9C8C - chains A and B; structure by X-ray diffraction, 1.54 A resolution.

Chain A (and B):
Molecule: Bifunctional protein PutA
Organism: Sinorhizobium meliloti
Notes: EC 1.5.5.2, 1.2.1.88; chain B of this document is another copy of the same molecule, construct and numbering; everything in this record applies to it too
Reference sequence: F7X6I3 (F7X6I3_SINMM); residues 1-1233 here = UniProt positions 1-1233
Amino-acid sequence (1235 residues; row label = number of the first residue in the row; numbers below 1 keep their minus sign (Ser-1 is residue -1)):
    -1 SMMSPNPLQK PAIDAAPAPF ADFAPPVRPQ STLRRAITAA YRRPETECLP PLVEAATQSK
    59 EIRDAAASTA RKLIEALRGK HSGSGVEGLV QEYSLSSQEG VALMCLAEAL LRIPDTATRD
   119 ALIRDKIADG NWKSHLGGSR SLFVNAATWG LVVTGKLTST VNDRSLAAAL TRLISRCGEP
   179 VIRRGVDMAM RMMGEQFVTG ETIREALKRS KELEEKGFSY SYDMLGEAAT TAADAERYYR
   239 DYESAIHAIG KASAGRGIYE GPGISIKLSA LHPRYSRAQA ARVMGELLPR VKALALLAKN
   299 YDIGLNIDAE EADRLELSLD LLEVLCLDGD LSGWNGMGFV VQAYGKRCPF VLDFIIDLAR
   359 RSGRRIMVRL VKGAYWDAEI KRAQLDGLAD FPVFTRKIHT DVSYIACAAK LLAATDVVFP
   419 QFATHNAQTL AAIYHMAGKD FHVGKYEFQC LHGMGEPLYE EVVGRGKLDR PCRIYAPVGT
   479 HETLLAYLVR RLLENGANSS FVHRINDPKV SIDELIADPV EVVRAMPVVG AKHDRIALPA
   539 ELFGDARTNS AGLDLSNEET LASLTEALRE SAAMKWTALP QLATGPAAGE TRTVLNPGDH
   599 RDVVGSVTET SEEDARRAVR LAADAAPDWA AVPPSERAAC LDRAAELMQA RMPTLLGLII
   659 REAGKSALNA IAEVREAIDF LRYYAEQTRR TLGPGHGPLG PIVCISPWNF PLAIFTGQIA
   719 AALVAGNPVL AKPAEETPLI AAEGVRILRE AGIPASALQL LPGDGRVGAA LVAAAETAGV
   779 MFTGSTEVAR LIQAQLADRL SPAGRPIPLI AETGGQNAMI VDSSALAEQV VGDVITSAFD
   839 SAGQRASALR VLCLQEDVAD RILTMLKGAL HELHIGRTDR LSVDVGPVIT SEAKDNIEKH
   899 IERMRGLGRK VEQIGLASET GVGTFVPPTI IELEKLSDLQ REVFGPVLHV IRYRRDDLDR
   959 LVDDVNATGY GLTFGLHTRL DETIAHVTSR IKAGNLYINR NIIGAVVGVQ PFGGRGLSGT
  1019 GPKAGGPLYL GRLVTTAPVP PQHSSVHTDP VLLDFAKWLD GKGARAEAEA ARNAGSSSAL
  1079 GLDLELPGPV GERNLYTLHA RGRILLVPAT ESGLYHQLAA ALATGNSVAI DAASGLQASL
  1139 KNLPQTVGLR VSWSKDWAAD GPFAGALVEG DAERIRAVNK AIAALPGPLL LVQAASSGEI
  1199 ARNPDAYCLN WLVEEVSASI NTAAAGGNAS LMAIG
Not modelled in the structure: -1 to 13, 79-82, 135-136, 492-493, 1232-1233 (chain B: -1 to 13, 79-82, 135-137, 1227-1233)
Sequence notes: expression tag (-1 to 0); engineered mutation Ala844 (Cys in F7X6I3)
Small-molecule neighbours:
  - propanal / dihydroflavine-adenine dinucleotide: Lys265, Asp306, Ala307, Val338, Gln340, Tyr342, Arg367, Val369, Lys370, Gly371, Ala372, Tyr373, Trp374, Phe392, Thr393, Arg394, Lys395, Thr398, Asp399, Ala421, Thr422, His423, Asn424, Gln447, Cys448, Leu449, Tyr473, Ser497, Ser498, Phe499
  - NAD (nicotinamide-adenine-dinucleotide): Ile703, Ser704, Pro705, Trp706, Asn707, Ile712, Lys730, Pro731, Ala732, Glu733, Asp762, Gly763, Gly766, Ala767, Phe780, Thr781, Gly782, Ser783, Val786, Leu789, Ile790, Glu810, Thr811, Gly812, Gly813, Ala844, Glu940, Phe942, Leu970, Phe1010, Ser1016

Chain A / chain B interface:
Contacting residue pairs (75; chain A residue first):
  Ser92(A) - Arg688(B)
  Ser94(A) - Arg688(B)
  Glu97(A) - Arg688(B)  salt bridge
  Asn160(A) - Val1044(B)
  Arg162(A) - Ser1042(B)
  Arg162(A) - Ser1043(B)
  Arg162(A) - Ser1074(B)  hydrogen bond (side chain-backbone)
  Ser163(A) - Ser1042(B)  hydrogen bond (backbone-side chain)
  Ala166(A) - Val1037(B)  hydrophobic
  Ala166(A) - His1041(B)
  Thr169(A) - Val1037(B)
  Arg170(A) - Arg688(B)
  Arg170(A) - Val1037(B)  hydrogen bond (side chain-backbone)
  Arg170(A) - Pro1038(B)  hydrogen bond (side chain-backbone)
  Arg170(A) - Pro1039(B)
  Arg170(A) - Gln1040(B)
  Ser173(A) - Gly691(B)
  Ser173(A) - Pro692(B)
  Ser173(A) - His694(B)
  Arg174(A) - Arg687(B)
  Arg174(A) - Arg688(B)  hydrogen bond (side chain-backbone)
  Arg174(A) - Thr689(B)
  Arg174(A) - Leu690(B)
  Arg687(A) - Arg174(B)
  Arg688(A) - Ser92(B)
  Arg688(A) - Ser94(B)
  Arg688(A) - Glu97(B)  salt bridge
  Arg688(A) - Arg170(B)
  Arg688(A) - Arg174(B)  hydrogen bond (backbone-side chain)
  Thr689(A) - Arg174(B)
  Leu690(A) - Arg174(B)
  Gly691(A) - Ser173(B)
  Pro692(A) - Ser173(B)
  His694(A) - Ser173(B)
  Asp954(A) - Arg1070(B)  salt bridge
  Asp957(A) - Leu1051(B)
  Asp957(A) - Lys1055(B)  salt bridge
  Arg958(A) - Lys1055(B)
  Asp961(A) - Lys1055(B)  salt bridge
  Asp979(A) - Val1044(B)
  Glu980(A) - Val1044(B)
  Glu980(A) - Ser1074(B)  hydrogen bond
  Ala983(A) - Val1044(B)
  His984(A) - Leu1051(B)
  Arg988(A) - Pro1048(B)
  Arg988(A) - Leu1051(B)
  Arg988(A) - Asp1052(B)  salt bridge
  Arg988(A) - Lys1055(B)
  Val1037(A) - Ala166(B)  hydrophobic
  Val1037(A) - Thr169(B)
  Val1037(A) - Arg170(B)  hydrogen bond (backbone-side chain)
  Pro1038(A) - Arg170(B)  hydrogen bond (backbone-side chain)
  Pro1039(A) - Arg170(B)
  Gln1040(A) - Arg170(B)
  His1041(A) - Ala166(B)
  Ser1042(A) - Arg162(B)
  Ser1042(A) - Ser163(B)  hydrogen bond (side chain-backbone)
  Ser1043(A) - Arg162(B)
  Val1044(A) - Asn160(B)
  Val1044(A) - Asp979(B)
  Val1044(A) - Glu980(B)
  Val1044(A) - Ala983(B)
  Pro1048(A) - Arg988(B)  hydrogen bond (backbone-side chain)
  Leu1051(A) - Asp957(B)
  Leu1051(A) - His984(B)
  Leu1051(A) - Arg988(B)
  Asp1052(A) - Arg988(B)  salt bridge
  Lys1055(A) - Asp957(B)  salt bridge
  Lys1055(A) - Asp961(B)  salt bridge
  Lys1055(A) - Arg988(B)
  Glu1067(A) - Asp954(B)
  Arg1070(A) - Asp954(B)
  Ser1074(A) - Arg162(B)  hydrogen bond (backbone-side chain)
  Ser1074(A) - Glu980(B)  hydrogen bond
  Leu1147(A) - Leu1147(B)  hydrophobic
Interface residues without a listed pair, chain A (46 interface residues in all): His1045, Thr1046, Ser1075
Interface residues without a listed pair, chain B (46 interface residues in all): Arg958, His1045, Thr1046, Glu1067, Ser1075

Overview:
Chain A and chain B each contribute 46 residues to their interface; the contacts include 13 hydrogen bonds and
9 salt bridges. Polar contacts include Glu97(A)-Arg688(B), Asp954(A)-Arg1070(B) and Asp957(A)-Lys1055(B).
Bound to chain A: propanal / dihydroflavine-adenine dinucleotide and NAD.
Both chains are Bifunctional protein PutA (Sinorhizobium meliloti). Entry 9C8C (Structure of proline
utilization A with the FAD covalently-modified by propanal resulting from inactivation with N-allylglycine)
was determined by X-ray diffraction (same publication as 8UPZ, 8UQ0, 8UQ1, 9C8A and 9C8B).
